PDB entry 4Y8S | X-ray diffraction, 2.70 A resolution | chains A and G of the 34 polymer chains in the assembly

# Chain A
Molecule: Proteasome subunit alpha type-2
Organism: Saccharomyces cerevisiae S288c
Notes: EC 3.4.25.1
UniProtKB: P23639 (PSA2_YEAST); residues 1-250 here = UniProt positions 1-250
Amino-acid sequence (250 residues; each row starts with the number of its first residue):
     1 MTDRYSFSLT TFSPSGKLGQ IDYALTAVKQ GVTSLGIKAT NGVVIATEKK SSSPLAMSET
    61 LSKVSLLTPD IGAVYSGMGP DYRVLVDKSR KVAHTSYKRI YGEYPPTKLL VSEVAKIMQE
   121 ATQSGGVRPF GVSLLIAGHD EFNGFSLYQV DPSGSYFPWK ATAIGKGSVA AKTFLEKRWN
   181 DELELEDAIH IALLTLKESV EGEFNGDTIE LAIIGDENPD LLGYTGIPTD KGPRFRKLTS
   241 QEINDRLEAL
Curated features (UniProtKB/Swiss-Prot):
  - cross-link: Lys108 (Glycyl lysine isopeptide (Lys-Gly) (interchain with G-Cter in ubiquitin))

# Chain G
Molecule: Proteasome subunit alpha type-1
Organism: Saccharomyces cerevisiae S288c
Notes: EC 3.4.25.1
UniProtKB: P21243 (PSA1_YEAST); residues -8 to 243 here correspond to UniProt positions 1-252 (UniProt number = residue number + 9)
Amino-acid sequence (252 residues; each row starts with the number of its first residue; numbers below 1 keep their minus sign (Met-8 is residue -8)):
    -8 MSGAAAASAA GYDRHITIFS PEGRLYQVEY AFKATNQTNI NSLAVRGKDC TVVISQKKVP
    52 DKLLDPTTVS YIFCISRTIG MVVNGPIPDA RNAALRAKAE AAEFRYKYGY DMPCDVLAKR
   112 MANLSQIYTQ RAYMRPLGVI LTFVSVDEEL GPSIYKTDPA GYYVGYKATA TGPKQQEITT
   172 NLENHFKKSK IDHINEESWE KVVEFAITHM IDALGTEFSK NDLEVGVATK DKFFTLSAEN
   232 IEERLVAIAE QD
Not modelled in the structure: -8 to 1, 243
Ion coordination: Mg2+: Thr8, Tyr119, Arg122, Met125

# Chain A / chain G interface
Residue-residue contacts - 68 pairs, chain A then chain G:
  Asp3(A) with Tyr124(G)
  Tyr5(A) with Ile7(G); Ala123(G), hydrophobic; Tyr124(G), hydrophobic
  Leu9(A) with Ile9(G), hydrophobic; Ala123(G), hydrophobic
  Gln20(A) with Ile9(G); Phe10(G), hydrogen bond (side chain-backbone)
  Tyr23(A) with Phe10(G), hydrophobic; Ser11(G); Pro12(G), hydrophobic; Gly14(G)
  Ala24(A) with Phe10(G), hydrophobic
  Thr26(A) with Pro12(G); Glu13(G)
  Ala27(A) with Gly14(G)
  Ser52(A) with Tyr153(G)
  Ser53(A) with Thr170(G); Glu174(G)
  Pro54(A) with Lys158(G); Glu174(G)
  Leu55(A) with Tyr157(G); Lys158(G), hydrogen bond (backbone-backbone); Ala159(G); Thr170(G); Glu174(G); Phe177(G), hydrophobic
  Ala56(A) with Gly156(G); Tyr157(G), hydrophobic
  Met57(A) with Arg37(G); Val155(G); Gly156(G), hydrogen bond (backbone-backbone); Tyr157(G); Lys158(G)
  Thr60(A) with Tyr146(G); Val155(G); Gly156(G), hydrogen bond (side chain-backbone)
  Leu61(A) with Tyr153(G), hydrophobic
  Met78(A) with Phe10(G), hydrophobic; Leu16(G), hydrophobic
  Pro80(A) with Gln117(G); Ala151(G); Gly152(G); Tyr153(G)
  Asp81(A) with Gln117(G)
  Arg83(A) with Ala113(G), hydrogen bond (side chain-backbone); Asn114(G); Gly152(G), hydrogen bond (side chain-backbone); Tyr154(G)
  Val84(A) with Asn114(G); Gln117(G)
  Asp87(A) with Lys110(G), salt bridge; Asn114(G)
  Ala121(A) with Gln121(G)
  Gly126(A) with Gln121(G); Arg122(G); Ala123(G), hydrogen bond (backbone-backbone)
  Val127(A) with Gln121(G); Arg122(G)
  Arg128(A) with Thr8(G); Phe10(G); Leu16(G); Thr120(G), hydrogen bond (side chain-backbone); Gln121(G), hydrogen bond (backbone-backbone)
  Pro129(A) with Phe10(G); Gln121(G)
  Phe130(A) with Gln121(G)
  Gly131(A) with Phe10(G)
Other interface residues (no listed pair), chain A (30 interface residues in all): Thr2
Other interface residues (no listed pair), chain G (34 interface residues in all): Thr160, Leu173

# In short
Chain A and chain G form an interface of 30 and 34 residues respectively; the contacts include 9 hydrogen
bonds and 1 salt bridge. Polar contacts include Asp87(A)-Lys110(G), Gln20(A)-Phe10(G) and Thr60(A)-Gly156(G).
Thr8(G), Tyr119(G), Arg122(G) and Met125(G) coordinate Mg2+.
Chain A is Proteasome subunit alpha type-2 and chain G is Proteasome subunit alpha type-1, both from
Saccharomyces cerevisiae S288c; the structure, Yeast 20S proteasome beta2-H116D mutant in complex with
Ac-LAE-ep, was determined by X-ray diffraction together with 4Y69, 4Y6A, 4Y6V, 4Y6Z, 4Y70, 4Y74 and 34 further
entries from the same study.
